Entry 7JR9 (electron microscopy, 2.95 A resolution); this record covers chains B and D of the 7 polymer chains in the assembly.

[Chain B]
Protein: Radial spoke protein 9
From: Chlamydomonas reinhardtii
UniProt: Q27YU5 (Q27YU5_CHLRE); residues 1-269 here = UniProt positions 1-269
Sequence (269 residues; row label = number of the first residue in the row):
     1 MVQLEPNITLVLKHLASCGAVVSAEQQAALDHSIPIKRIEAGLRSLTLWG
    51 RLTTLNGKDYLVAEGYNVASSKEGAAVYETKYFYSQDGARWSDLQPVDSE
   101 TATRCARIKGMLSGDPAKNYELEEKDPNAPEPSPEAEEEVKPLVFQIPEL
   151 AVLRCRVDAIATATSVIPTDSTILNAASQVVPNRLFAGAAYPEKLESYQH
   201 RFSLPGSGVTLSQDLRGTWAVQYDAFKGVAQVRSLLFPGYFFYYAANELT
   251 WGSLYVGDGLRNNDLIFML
Not modelled in the structure: 1, 125-141
From the paper describing this entry:
  - mutagenesis - Y244R, R261DEL: decreased stability

[Chain D]
Protein: Flagellar radial spoke protein 6
From: Chlamydomonas reinhardtii
UniProt: Q01657 (RSP6_CHLRE); numbering as in UniProt (aligned over 1-459)
Sequence (459 residues; each row starts with the number of its first residue):
     1 MAADVGQALAFLQQVKTTQGASIYEGLKAALAKVLEDRPVNAVEALETSV
    51 LSTPPAANLSVPLVPAASAAAAAAAVAKASLFGDPEPVLDPESGEPIDPD
   101 APNEFECEDVEGDGDLLDGLGVGLGRQEMYAAMLAVKRLGEDAKRGVSTV
   151 RFFGKFFGTQADYYVFETTLQSNPDMPEAPEGTIPLEPYGEGVNAYIYFV
   201 SNTLGGPLQQLPYVTPEQIKASRLLRRYLTGRLDAPVSAFPAFPGNEANY
   251 LRALIARISAATVCCPRGFFTADDDSAELSANDEWVPLKGREMALPVNWS
   301 HRYAHLKGQGRTVTHKRDPPDEEEEPEKNFWTAEEMEAGPPPLATLDTDA
   351 PLPAATGDKVPPPAWSPVFASASVTTRNQVAGVRSNRWPGAVCACAGRHF
   401 TSMYVGWGIKAGGEWSPCPPPPPVPQWGAPAAGVEGGQQLLLECNDLPPK
   451 PAPPEEEDE
Not modelled in the structure: 1-71, 88-99, 321-328, 431-459
Curated features (UniProtKB/Swiss-Prot):
  - modified residue (Asymmetric dimethylarginine): Arg267, Arg398

[How chain B and chain D interact]
Contacting residue pairs (67):
  Ala16(B) - Leu124(D)
  Ser17(B) - Leu124(D)
  Ser17(B) - Glu128(D)
  Ser17(B) - Lys155(D)  hydrogen bond (backbone-side chain)
  Ser17(B) - Phe157(D)
  Cys18(B) - Phe157(D)
  Gly19(B) - Gly123(D)
  Val21(B) - Gly121(D)
  Val21(B) - Val122(D)  hydrophobic
  Val21(B) - Gly123(D)
  Ser23(B) - Gly119(D)  hydrogen bond (side chain-backbone)
  Ser23(B) - Leu120(D)
  Ser23(B) - Gly121(D)
  Ser23(B) - Ala370(D)  hydrogen bond (side chain-backbone)
  Ala24(B) - Asp118(D)
  Glu25(B) - Ala370(D)
  Glu25(B) - Ser371(D)  hydrogen bond
  Glu25(B) - Ala372(D)
  Arg51(B) - Gly121(D)  hydrogen bond (side chain-backbone)
  Thr54(B) - Arg384(D)  hydrogen bond (backbone-side chain)
  Leu55(B) - Ser366(D)
  Leu55(B) - Pro367(D)
  Asn56(B) - Pro367(D)
  Asn56(B) - Phe369(D)
  Gly57(B) - Pro367(D)
  Gly57(B) - Phe369(D)
  Gly57(B) - Arg384(D)
  Asp59(B) - Arg384(D)  salt bridge
  Asp87(B) - Ala372(D)
  Arg107(B) - Thr356(D)
  Ile108(B) - Thr356(D)
  Lys109(B) - Ala355(D)
  Lys109(B) - Thr356(D)  hydrogen bond (backbone-backbone)
  Gly110(B) - Ala355(D)
  Met111(B) - Asn386(D)
  Lys118(B) - Asp358(D)  salt bridge
  Tyr120(B) - Gly357(D)
  Glu121(B) - Gly357(D)
  Leu122(B) - Thr356(D)
  Glu123(B) - Lys359(D)  salt bridge
  Ala220(B) - Thr159(D)
  Gln222(B) - Gly158(D)  hydrogen bond (side chain-backbone)
  Gln222(B) - Thr159(D)
  Gln222(B) - Gln160(D)
  Gln222(B) - Ala161(D)
  Gln222(B) - Asp162(D)  hydrogen bond
  Phe226(B) - Ala72(D)  hydrophobic
  Phe226(B) - Ala75(D)  hydrophobic
  Arg233(B) - Phe157(D)
  Arg233(B) - Gly158(D)
  Arg233(B) - Asp162(D)  salt bridge
  Leu235(B) - Tyr228(D)  hydrogen bond (backbone-side chain)
  Leu235(B) - Trp407(D)  hydrophobic
  Pro238(B) - Tyr228(D)
  Pro238(B) - Trp407(D)
  Asn262(B) - Tyr228(D)  hydrogen bond
  Asp264(B) - Arg226(D)  salt bridge
  Asp264(B) - Trp415(D)
  Phe267(B) - Arg226(D)
  Phe267(B) - Arg227(D)  hydrogen bond (backbone-side chain)
  Phe267(B) - Trp415(D)  hydrophobic
  Phe267(B) - Pro417(D)  hydrophobic
  Met268(B) - Arg226(D)
  Met268(B) - Arg227(D)
  Met268(B) - Tyr228(D)  hydrogen bond (backbone-backbone)
  Met268(B) - Ile409(D)  hydrophobic
  Leu269(B) - Arg227(D)
Interface residues without a listed pair, chain B (42 interface residues in all): Lys13, Val22, Thr53, Ser234, Phe241, Leu265
Interface residues without a listed pair, chain D (42 interface residues in all): Gly125, Gln127, Pro362, Pro363, Val405

[Summary]
The chain B/chain D interface involves 42 residues from each chain; the contacts include 13 hydrogen bonds and
5 salt bridges. Among the polar pairs are Asp59(B)-Arg384(D), Lys118(B)-Asp358(D) and Glu123(B)-Lys359(D).
From the paper: Y244R and R261DEL of chain B reduce stability.
Chain B is Radial spoke protein 9 and chain D is Flagellar radial spoke protein 6, both from Chlamydomonas
reinhardtii; the structure, Chlamydomonas reinhardtii radial spoke minimal head complex, was determined by
electron microscopy (same publication as 7JRJ).
